2GVG - chains A and C; structure by X-ray diffraction, 2.20 A resolution.

Chain A (and C):
Protein: Nicotinamide phosphoribosyltransferase
Organism: Homo sapiens
Notes: EC 2.4.2.12; chain C of this document is another copy of the same molecule, construct and numbering; everything in this record applies to it too
UniProtKB: P43490 (NAMPT_HUMAN); residues 1-491 here = UniProt positions 1-491
Amino-acid sequence (491 residues; each row starts with the number of its first residue):
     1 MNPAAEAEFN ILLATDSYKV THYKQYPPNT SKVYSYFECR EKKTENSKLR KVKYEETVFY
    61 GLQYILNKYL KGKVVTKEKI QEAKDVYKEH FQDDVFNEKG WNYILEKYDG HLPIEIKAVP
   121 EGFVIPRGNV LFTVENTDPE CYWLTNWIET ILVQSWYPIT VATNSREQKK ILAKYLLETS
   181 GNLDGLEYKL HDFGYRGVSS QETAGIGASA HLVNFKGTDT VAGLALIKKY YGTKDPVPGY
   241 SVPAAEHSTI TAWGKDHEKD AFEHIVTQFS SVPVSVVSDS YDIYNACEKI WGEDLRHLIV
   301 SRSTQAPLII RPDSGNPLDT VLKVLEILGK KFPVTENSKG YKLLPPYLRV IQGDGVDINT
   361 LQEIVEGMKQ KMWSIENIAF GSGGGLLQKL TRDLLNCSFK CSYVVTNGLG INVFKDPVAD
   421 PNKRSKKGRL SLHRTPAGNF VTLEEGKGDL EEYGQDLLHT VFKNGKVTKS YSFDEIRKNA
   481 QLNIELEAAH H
Unresolved in the structure: 1-8, 42-53, 336-338, 485-491
Residues lining bound ligands:
  - beta-nicotinamide ribose monophosphate (NMN), molecule 1: Asp16, Tyr18, Arg392
  - beta-nicotinamide ribose monophosphate (NMN), molecule 2: Phe193, Arg196, Asp219, Ala244, Ala245, Arg311, Asp313, Gly353, Asp354, Gly383, Gly384
What the authors report for this chain:
  - binding site for beta-nicotinamide ribose monophosphate: Tyr18, Phe193, Asp219, Arg311
  - binding site for phosphate ion: Tyr18, Arg196, His247, Arg311, Arg392, Lys400
  - conformationally variable residues (side-chain flip): Arg311
  - specificity-determining residues: Asp219
  - mutagenesis - D219N, D219S: unchanged catalytic activity on NM substrate
  - mutagenesis - H247A, R311D: decreased catalytic activity on NM substrate
  - mutagenesis - D219S: increased catalytic activity on NA substrate
  - mutagenesis - D219N, H247A, R311D: unchanged catalytic activity on NA substrate

Chain A / chain C interface:
Contacting residue pairs - 202 pairs, chain A then chain C:
  Phe9(A) - Gln201(C)
  Leu13(A) - Tyr195(C)
  Leu13(A) - Val221(C)
  Ala14(A) - Tyr195(C)
  Ala14(A) - Gln201(C)
  Thr15(A) - Tyr195(C)
  Thr15(A) - Asp219(C)
  Thr15(A) - Val221(C)
  Asp16(A) - Tyr195(C)
  Asp16(A) - Arg196(C)  salt bridge
  Asp16(A) - Asp219(C)
  Ser17(A) - Thr218(C)
  Ser17(A) - Asp219(C)  hydrogen bond (backbone-backbone)
  Ser17(A) - Val221(C)
  Ser17(A) - Ser241(C)
  Tyr18(A) - Arg196(C)  hydrogen bond
  Tyr18(A) - Asp219(C)  hydrogen bond (backbone-side chain)
  Tyr18(A) - Ala244(C)  hydrophobic
  Tyr18(A) - Ala245(C)
  Tyr18(A) - Glu246(C)
  Lys19(A) - Arg196(C)
  Lys19(A) - Glu246(C)  salt bridge
  Thr21(A) - Pro243(C)
  Thr21(A) - Ala244(C)
  Thr21(A) - Phe269(C)
  His22(A) - Ala244(C)  hydrogen bond (side chain-backbone)
  His22(A) - Ala245(C)
  His22(A) - Glu246(C)  salt bridge
  Lys24(A) - His264(C)
  Lys24(A) - Gln268(C)  hydrogen bond (backbone-side chain)
  Lys24(A) - Phe269(C)
  Gln25(A) - Ala244(C)
  Gln25(A) - Ala245(C)
  Gln25(A) - Thr249(C)  hydrogen bond
  Gln25(A) - Trp253(C)  hydrogen bond (backbone-side chain)
  Gln25(A) - Ile265(C)
  Gln25(A) - Phe269(C)
  Tyr26(A) - Ser248(C)  hydrogen bond
  Tyr26(A) - Trp253(C)
  Pro27(A) - Ala252(C)
  Pro27(A) - Trp253(C)
  Pro28(A) - Trp253(C)
  Tyr69(A) - Gln201(C)
  Glu89(A) - Pro236(C)
  Glu89(A) - Val237(C)
  Glu89(A) - Tyr240(C)
  His90(A) - Thr218(C)  hydrogen bond (side chain-backbone)
  His90(A) - Gly239(C)
  His90(A) - Tyr240(C)
  His90(A) - Ser241(C)  hydrogen bond (backbone-backbone)
  Phe91(A) - Ser241(C)
  Phe91(A) - Val242(C)
  Gln92(A) - Tyr240(C)
  Asn146(A) - Glu246(C)  hydrogen bond
  Asn146(A) - Ser248(C)  hydrogen bond
  Glu149(A) - Arg196(C)  salt bridge
  Glu149(A) - Glu246(C)
  Thr150(A) - Tyr195(C)
  Thr150(A) - Arg196(C)
  Ile151(A) - Gln201(C)
  Val153(A) - Arg196(C)
  Gln154(A) - Tyr195(C)  hydrogen bond (side chain-backbone)
  Gln154(A) - Val198(C)
  Gln154(A) - Ser200(C)
  Gln154(A) - Gln201(C)
  Trp156(A) - Arg196(C)  hydrogen bond (side chain-backbone)
  Trp156(A) - Gly197(C)  hydrogen bond (side chain-backbone)
  Trp156(A) - Val198(C)  hydrogen bond (side chain-backbone)
  Trp156(A) - Ser199(C)
  Trp156(A) - Gln388(C)
  Tyr157(A) - Ser199(C)
  Tyr195(A) - Leu13(C)
  Tyr195(A) - Ala14(C)
  Tyr195(A) - Thr15(C)
  Tyr195(A) - Asp16(C)
  Tyr195(A) - Thr150(C)
  Tyr195(A) - Gln154(C)  hydrogen bond (backbone-side chain)
  Arg196(A) - Asp16(C)  salt bridge
  Arg196(A) - Tyr18(C)  hydrogen bond
  Arg196(A) - Glu149(C)  salt bridge
  Arg196(A) - Thr150(C)
  Arg196(A) - Val153(C)
  Arg196(A) - Gln154(C)
  Arg196(A) - Trp156(C)  hydrogen bond (backbone-side chain)
  Arg196(A) - Arg392(C)
  Gly197(A) - Trp156(C)  hydrogen bond (backbone-side chain)
  Val198(A) - Gln154(C)
  Val198(A) - Trp156(C)  hydrogen bond (backbone-side chain)
  Ser199(A) - Tyr157(C)
  Ser199(A) - Ser199(C)
  Ser199(A) - Thr203(C)  hydrogen bond
  Ser200(A) - Gln154(C)
  Ser200(A) - Ser200(C)  hydrogen bond
  Ser200(A) - Glu202(C)
  Ser200(A) - Thr203(C)  hydrogen bond
  Gln201(A) - Phe9(C)
  Gln201(A) - Ala14(C)
  Gln201(A) - Tyr69(C)
  Gln201(A) - Ile151(C)
  Gln201(A) - Gln154(C)
  Gln201(A) - Glu202(C)  hydrogen bond (backbone-side chain)
  Glu202(A) - Ser200(C)
  Glu202(A) - Gln201(C)  hydrogen bond (side chain-backbone)
  Glu202(A) - Glu202(C)  hydrogen bond (backbone-side chain)
  Thr203(A) - Ser199(C)  hydrogen bond
  Thr203(A) - Ser200(C)  hydrogen bond
  Thr203(A) - Thr203(C)  hydrogen bond
  Thr218(A) - Ser17(C)
  Thr218(A) - His90(C)  hydrogen bond (backbone-side chain)
  Asp219(A) - Thr15(C)
  Asp219(A) - Asp16(C)
  Asp219(A) - Ser17(C)  hydrogen bond (backbone-backbone)
  Asp219(A) - Tyr18(C)  hydrogen bond (side chain-backbone)
  Val221(A) - Leu13(C)
  Val221(A) - Thr15(C)
  Val221(A) - Ser17(C)
  Val221(A) - Tyr87(C)
  Pro236(A) - Glu89(C)
  Val237(A) - Glu89(C)
  Gly239(A) - His90(C)
  Tyr240(A) - Glu89(C)
  Tyr240(A) - His90(C)
  Ser241(A) - Ser17(C)
  Ser241(A) - His90(C)  hydrogen bond (backbone-backbone)
  Ser241(A) - Phe91(C)
  Val242(A) - Phe91(C)
  Pro243(A) - Thr21(C)
  Ala244(A) - Tyr18(C)
  Ala244(A) - Thr21(C)
  Ala244(A) - His22(C)  hydrogen bond (backbone-side chain)
  Ala244(A) - Gln25(C)
  Ala245(A) - Tyr18(C)
  Ala245(A) - His22(C)
  Ala245(A) - Gln25(C)
  Glu246(A) - Tyr18(C)
  Glu246(A) - Lys19(C)  salt bridge
  Glu246(A) - His22(C)  salt bridge
  Glu246(A) - Tyr26(C)
  Glu246(A) - Asn146(C)  hydrogen bond
  Glu246(A) - Glu149(C)
  His247(A) - Lys415(C)
  Ser248(A) - Tyr26(C)  hydrogen bond
  Ser248(A) - Asn146(C)  hydrogen bond
  Ser248(A) - Cys401(C)
  Thr249(A) - His22(C)
  Thr249(A) - Gln25(C)  hydrogen bond
  Thr251(A) - Val413(C)
  Thr251(A) - Phe414(C)
  Ala252(A) - Pro27(C)
  Ala252(A) - Ile411(C)
  Trp253(A) - Gln25(C)  hydrogen bond (side chain-backbone)
  Trp253(A) - Tyr26(C)
  Trp253(A) - Pro27(C)
  Trp253(A) - Pro28(C)
  His264(A) - Lys24(C)
  His264(A) - Gln25(C)
  His264(A) - Tyr26(C)
  Ile265(A) - Gln25(C)
  Gln268(A) - Lys24(C)  hydrogen bond (side chain-backbone)
  Phe269(A) - Thr21(C)
  Phe269(A) - Lys24(C)
  Phe269(A) - Gln25(C)
  Asp279(A) - Pro417(C)
  Ser280(A) - Lys415(C)
  Ser280(A) - Asp416(C)  hydrogen bond (backbone-backbone)
  Ser280(A) - Pro417(C)
  Tyr281(A) - Phe414(C)
  Tyr281(A) - Asp416(C)
  Tyr281(A) - Pro417(C)
  Tyr281(A) - Val418(C)  hydrogen bond (backbone-backbone)
  Asp282(A) - Val418(C)
  Asp313(A) - Lys423(C)  hydrogen bond (backbone-side chain)
  Ser314(A) - Pro417(C)
  Gly315(A) - Ala419(C)
  Asp354(A) - Lys423(C)  salt bridge
  Gln388(A) - Trp156(C)
  Gln388(A) - Gln388(C)  hydrogen bond (side chain-backbone)
  Gln388(A) - Leu390(C)  hydrogen bond (side chain-backbone)
  Gln388(A) - Thr391(C)
  Leu390(A) - Gln388(C)  hydrogen bond (backbone-side chain)
  Arg392(A) - Arg196(C)
  Arg392(A) - Gly197(C)
  Cys401(A) - Ser248(C)
  Val404(A) - Ala252(C)
  Ile411(A) - Ala252(C)
  Val413(A) - Thr251(C)
  Val413(A) - Ala252(C)  hydrophobic
  Phe414(A) - Thr251(C)
  Phe414(A) - Lys255(C)
  Phe414(A) - Tyr281(C)
  Lys415(A) - His247(C)
  Lys415(A) - Ser280(C)
  Asp416(A) - Ser280(C)  hydrogen bond (backbone-backbone)
  Asp416(A) - Tyr281(C)
  Pro417(A) - Asp279(C)
  Pro417(A) - Ser280(C)
  Pro417(A) - Tyr281(C)
  Pro417(A) - Ser314(C)
  Val418(A) - Tyr281(C)  hydrogen bond (backbone-backbone)
  Lys423(A) - Asp313(C)  hydrogen bond (side chain-backbone)
  Lys423(A) - Ser314(C)
  Lys423(A) - Asp354(C)  salt bridge
Also at the interface, not in a pair above, chain A (98 interface residues in all): Val86, Tyr87, Asp93, Val95, Ala204, Ile206, Thr220, Ala222, Leu224, Lys255, Tyr284, Arg311, Lys389, Thr391, Thr406, Ala419, Asp420
Also at the interface, not in a pair above, chain C (97 interface residues in all): Val86, Gln92, Val95, Phe193, Ala204, Ile206, Thr220, Ala222, Val272, Asp282, Ile283, Gly315, Lys389, Val404, Thr406, Asp420

Overview:
98 residues of chain A and 97 residues of chain C are in contact; the contacts include 50 hydrogen bonds and
10 salt bridges. Polar contacts include Asp16(A)-Arg196(C), Lys19(A)-Glu246(C) and His22(A)-Glu246(C). From
the paper: a binding site for phosphate ion at Tyr18(A), Arg196(A) and His247(A) among others; H247A and R311D
of chain A reduce catalytic activity on NM substrate; 4 substitutions were tested in all.
Chain A and chain C are both Nicotinamide phosphoribosyltransferase (Homo sapiens); the structure, Crystal
Structure of human NMPRTase and its complex with NMN, was determined by X-ray diffraction, deposited together
with 2GVL and 2GVJ.
